PDB entry 8Q3E | X-ray diffraction, 2.17 A resolution | chains HHH and JJJ of the 11 polymer chains in the assembly

Chain HHH:
Molecule: Histone H2B type 1-K
From: Homo sapiens
Reference sequence: O60814 (H2B1K_HUMAN); residues 28-122 here correspond to UniProt positions 32-126 (UniProt number = residue number + 4)
Sequence (95 residues; each row starts with the number of its first residue):
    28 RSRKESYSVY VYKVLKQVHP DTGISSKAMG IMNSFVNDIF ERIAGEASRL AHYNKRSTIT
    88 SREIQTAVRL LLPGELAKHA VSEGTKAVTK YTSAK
Curated features (UniProtKB/Swiss-Prot):
  - modified residue: Lys31 (N6-(2-hydroxyisobutyryl)lysine), Glu32 (PolyADP-ribosyl glutamic acid), Ser33 (Phosphoserine), Lys40 (N6-(2-hydroxyisobutyryl)lysine), Lys43 (N6-(2-hydroxyisobutyryl)lysine), Lys54 (N6,N6-dimethyllysine), Arg76 (Dimethylated arginine), Lys82 (N6,N6,N6-trimethyllysine), Arg83 (Omega-N-methylarginine), Arg89 (Omega-N-methylarginine), Lys105 (N6-(2-hydroxyisobutyryl)lysine), Thr112 (Phosphothreonine), Lys113 (N6-(2-hydroxyisobutyryl)lysine), Lys117 (N6-(2-hydroxyisobutyryl)lysine)
  - glycosylation: Ser109 (O-linked (GlcNAc) serine)
  - cross-link (Glycyl lysine isopeptide (Lys-Gly)): Lys31 (interchain with G-Cter in ubiquitin), Lys117 (interchain with G-Cter in ubiquitin)

Chain JJJ:
Molecule: 145-nt DNA strand
From: Homo sapiens
Sequence (145 nucleotides; numbered -72 to 72; the number before each row is that of its first residue; numbers below 1 keep their minus sign (DA-72 is residue -72)):
   -72 ATCAATATCC ACCTGCAGAT ACTACCAAAA GTGTATTTGG AAACTGCTCC ATCAAAAGGC
   -12 ATGTTCAGCT GATTCAGCTG AACATGCCTT TTGATGGAGC AGTTTCCAAA TACACTTTTG
    48 GTAGTATCTG CAGGTGGATA TTGAT

Chain HHH / chain JJJ interface:
Pairs across the interface - 15 pairs, chain HHH then chain JJJ:
  Arg28(HHH) - DG29(JJJ)  sugar contact
  Ser29(HHH) - DG29(JJJ)  hydrogen bond to the phosphate
  Arg30(HHH) - DC-47(JJJ)  hydrogen bond to the sugar
  Arg30(HHH) - DA-46(JJJ)  sugar contact
  Tyr39(HHH) - DT-53(JJJ)  hydrogen bond to the phosphate
  Gly50(HHH) - DT-53(JJJ)  phosphate contact
  Ile51(HHH) - DA-54(JJJ)  sugar contact
  Ile51(HHH) - DT-53(JJJ)  phosphate contact
  Ser52(HHH) - DA-54(JJJ)  phosphate contact
  Ser53(HHH) - DA-54(JJJ)  hydrogen bond to the phosphate
  Arg83(HHH) - DG-34(JJJ)  salt bridge to the phosphate
  Arg83(HHH) - DG-33(JJJ)  salt bridge to the phosphate
  Ser84(HHH) - DT-35(JJJ)  hydrogen bond to the phosphate
  Ser84(HHH) - DG-34(JJJ)  hydrogen bond to the phosphate
  Thr85(HHH) - DG-34(JJJ)  hydrogen bond to the phosphate
Also at the interface, not in a pair above, chain HHH (12 interface residues in all): Glu32
Also at the interface, not in a pair above, chain JJJ (11 interface residues in all): DC-48, DA-45, DA-44

Overview:
The interface between chain HHH and chain JJJ involves 12 residues on one side and 11 on the other; the
contacts include 7 hydrogen bonds and 2 salt bridges. Among the polar pairs are Arg30(HHH)-DC-47(JJJ),
Ser29(HHH)-DG29(JJJ) and Tyr39(HHH)-DT-53(JJJ).
Chain HHH is Histone H2B type 1-K and chain JJJ is a 145-nt DNA strand, both from Homo sapiens; the structure,
High Resolution Structure of Nucleosome Core with Bound Foamy Virus GAG Peptide, was determined by X-ray
diffraction, deposited together with 8Q36, 8Q3M and 8Q3X.
